3A3W - chain A; structure by X-ray diffraction, 1.85 A resolution.

# Chain A
Protein: Phosphotriesterase
Organism: Agrobacterium tumefaciens
Notes: EC 3.1.8.1
Reference sequence: Q93LD7 (Q93LD7_9RHIZ); residues 33-361 here correspond to UniProt positions 32-360 (UniProt number = residue number - 1)
Amino-acid sequence (329 residues; row label = number of the first residue in the row):
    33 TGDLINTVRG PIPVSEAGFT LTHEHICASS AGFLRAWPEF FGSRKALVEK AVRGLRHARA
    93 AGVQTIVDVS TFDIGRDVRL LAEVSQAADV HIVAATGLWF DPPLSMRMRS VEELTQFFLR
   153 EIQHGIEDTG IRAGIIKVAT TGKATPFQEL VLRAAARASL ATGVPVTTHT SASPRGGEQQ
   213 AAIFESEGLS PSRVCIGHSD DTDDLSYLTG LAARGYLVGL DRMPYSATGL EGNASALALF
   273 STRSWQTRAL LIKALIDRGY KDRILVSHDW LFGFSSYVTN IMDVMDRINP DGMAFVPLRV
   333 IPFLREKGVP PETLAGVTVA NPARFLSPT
Differences from the reference sequence: engineered mutation Ala60 (Gly59 in Q93LD7), Val80 (Ala79 in Q93LD7), Ala92 (Ser91 in Q93LD7), Gln118 (Arg117 in Q93LD7), Arg185 (Lys184 in Q93LD7), Pro206 (Gln205 in Q93LD7), Gly208 (Asp207 in Q93LD7), Thr260 (Ile259 in Q93LD7), Ser273 (Gly272 in Q93LD7)
Modified residues: Lys169 (lysine nz-carboxylic acid; KCX)
Ion coordination: Co2+ site 1: His55, His57, Lys169, Asp301; Co2+ site 2: Lys169, His201, His230
Small-molecule neighbours: diethyl 4-methoxyphenyl phosphate (EPL): His57, Ala60, Trp131, Phe132, Leu136, Met140, Lys169, His201, Arg254, Tyr257, Leu271, Asp301, Leu303, Phe306, Ser308, Tyr309
What the authors report for this chain:
  - conformationally variable residues (loop rearrangement, side-chain flip): Phe132, Leu271, Phe272
  - mutagenesis - K185R/D208G/N265D/T274N: increased catalytic activity on paraoxon
  - mutagenesis - G60A/A80V/R118Q/K185R/Q206P/D208G/I260T/G273S: decreased catalytic activity on paraoxon

# Summary
Bound to chain A: diethyl 4-methoxyphenyl phosphate. His55, His57, Lys169 and Asp301 form the Co2+ site 1. The
Co2+ site 2 is built by Lys169, His201 and His230. From the paper: K185R/D208G/N265D/T274N increase catalytic
activity on paraoxon; conformational variability at Phe132, Leu271 and Phe272.
Chain A is Phosphotriesterase (Agrobacterium tumefaciens); the structure, Structure of OpdA mutant
(G60A/A80V/S92A/R118Q/K185R/Q206P/D208G/I260T/G273S) with diethyl 4-methoxyphenyl phosphate bound in the
active site, was determined by X-ray diffraction, deposited together with 3A3X and 3A4J.
